Entry 8PWW (X-ray diffraction, 1.95 A resolution); this record covers chains A and B.

[Chain A]
Molecule: Reticulocyte-binding protein homolog 5
Organism: Plasmodium falciparum 3D7
UniProtKB: Q8IFM5 (RH5_PLAF7); the construct lacks a stretch of the UniProt sequence, so the offset changes along the chain: 140-248 = UniProt 140-248; 249-477 = UniProt 298-526
Sequence (338 residues; numbered 140 to 477; the number before each row is that of its first residue):
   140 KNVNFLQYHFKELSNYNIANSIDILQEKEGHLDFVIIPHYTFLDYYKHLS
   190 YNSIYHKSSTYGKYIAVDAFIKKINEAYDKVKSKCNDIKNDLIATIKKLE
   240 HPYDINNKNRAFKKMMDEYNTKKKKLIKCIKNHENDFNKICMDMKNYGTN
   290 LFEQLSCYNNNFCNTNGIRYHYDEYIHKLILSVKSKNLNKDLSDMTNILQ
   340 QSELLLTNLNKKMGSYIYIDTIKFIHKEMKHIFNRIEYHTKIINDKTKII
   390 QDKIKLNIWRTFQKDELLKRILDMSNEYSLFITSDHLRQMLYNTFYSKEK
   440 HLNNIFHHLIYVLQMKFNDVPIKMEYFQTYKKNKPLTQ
Not modelled in the structure: 140-155, 455-477
Differences from the reference sequence: engineered mutation Tyr-203 (Cys in Q8IFM5), Ala-216 (Thr in Q8IFM5), Ala-250 (Thr299 in Q8IFM5)
Swiss-Prot annotation at these positions:
  - site: Lys-140, Asn-141 (Cleavage)
  - glycosylation: Asn-214 (N-linked (GlcNAc...) asparagine)
Disulfides: Cys-224/Cys-268, Cys-296/Cys-302

[Chain B]
Molecule: scFv fragment for antibody MAD8-151
Organism: Homo sapiens
Notes: antibody fragment or engineered binder
Sequence (250 residues; each row starts with the number of its first residue):
     1 QVQLQESGPGLVKPSETLSLTCTVSGGPISSYYWNWIRQPPGKGLEWIGH
    51 FYHSGSTNYNPSLKSRVTISVDTSKNQFYLNLSSVTAADSAVYFCARQVT
   101 MIQGLIDSWGQGMLVTVSSGGGGSGGGGSGGGGSDIQMTQSPSSLSASVG
   151 DRVTITCQASQDINNSLNWYQQKPGKALKLLIYDVSNLETGVPSRFSGEG
   201 SGTDFSLIISSLQPEDIATYYCQQYEALPLTFGGGTKVEIKGTKHHHHHH
Not modelled in the structure: 119-132, 242-250
Disulfides: Cys-22/Cys-95, Cys-157/Cys-222

[Chain A / chain B interface]
Pairs across the interface (31; chain A residue first):
  Ala-205(A) with Tyr-183(B)
  Phe-209(A) with Thr-100(B); Ile-102(B), hydrophobic; Gln-103(B)
  Lys-212(A) with Ile-102(B); Asn-165(B); Asp-184(B), salt bridge; Tyr-225(B), hydrogen bond
  Ile-213(A) with Ile-102(B), hydrophobic
  Ala-216(A) with Ile-102(B), hydrophobic
  Lys-278(A) with Tyr-52(B); His-53(B)
  Met-281(A) with His-53(B)
  Asp-282(A) with Tyr-33(B), hydrogen bond; His-53(B), salt bridge; Thr-100(B); Met-101(B), hydrogen bond (side chain-backbone); Ile-102(B), hydrogen bond (side chain-backbone)
  Lys-284(A) with Ser-31(B)
  Asn-285(A) with Ser-31(B), hydrogen bond; Tyr-32(B); His-53(B); Val-99(B), hydrogen bond (side chain-backbone)
  Tyr-286(A) with Val-99(B)
  Thr-288(A) with Tyr-32(B), hydrogen bond
  Asn-289(A) with Tyr-32(B), hydrogen bond (backbone-side chain); Arg-97(B), hydrogen bond; Val-99(B); Asp-107(B)
  Glu-292(A) with Pro-28(B); Tyr-32(B), hydrogen bond
Other interface residues (no listed pair), chain A (15 interface residues in all): Ile-279
Interface features reported in the paper:
  - epitope / paratope residues, chain A: Phe-209(A), Lys-212(A), Asp-282(A), Asn-285(A), Asn-289(A), Glu-292(A)

[Summary]
15 residues of chain A face 17 of chain B across their interface; the contacts include 10 hydrogen bonds and 2
salt bridges. Polar pairs include Lys-212(A)/Asp-184(B), Asp-282(A)/His-53(B) and Lys-212(A)/Tyr-225(B). The
paper reports epitope/paratope residues Phe-209(A), Lys-212(A) and Asp-282(A) among others.
Chain A is Reticulocyte-binding protein homolog 5 (Plasmodium falciparum 3D7) and chain B is scFv fragment for
antibody MAD8-151 (Homo sapiens); the structure, PfRH5 bound to monoclonal antibody MAD8-151, was determined
by X-ray diffraction (same publication as 8PWU, 8PWV, 8PWX and 8Q5D).
